Entry 6HED (electron microscopy, 6.95 A resolution (low resolution: residue-level contacts below are approximate; hydrogen-bond / salt-bridge calls are withheld)); this record covers chains j and 5 of the 34 polymer chains in the assembly.

== Chain j (and 5) ==
Protein: Proteasome subunit beta
From: Archaeoglobus fulgidus DSM 4304
Notes: EC 3.4.25.1; chain 5 of this document is another copy of the same molecule, construct and numbering; everything in this record applies to it too
UniProt: Q9P996 (PSB_ARCFU); numbering as in UniProt (aligned over 12-213)
Sequence (202 residues; row label = number of the first residue in the row):
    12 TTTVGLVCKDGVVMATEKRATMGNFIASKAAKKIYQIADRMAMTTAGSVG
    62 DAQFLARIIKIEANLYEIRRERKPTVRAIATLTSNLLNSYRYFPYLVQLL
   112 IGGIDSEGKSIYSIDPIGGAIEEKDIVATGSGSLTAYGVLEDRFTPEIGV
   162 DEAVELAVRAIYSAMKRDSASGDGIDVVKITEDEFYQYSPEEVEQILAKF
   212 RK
Curated features (UniProtKB/Swiss-Prot):
  - active site: Thr-12 (Nucleophile)

== Interface between chain j and chain 5 ==
Residue-residue contacts (17):
  Thr-32(j) with Arg-178(5)
  Gly-34(j) with Arg-178(5); Asp-179(5)
  Asn-35(j) with Ala-175(5); Arg-178(5); Asp-179(5)
  Ile-37(j) with Arg-178(5)
  Lys-177(j) with Lys-213(5)
  Asp-179(j) with Asn-35(5)
  Ser-180(j) with Gly-34(5); Asp-179(5); Ser-180(5)
  Asp-184(j) with Lys-213(5)
  Leu-208(j) with Lys-213(5)
  Ala-209(j) with Arg-212(5)
  Lys-213(j) with Arg-212(5); Lys-213(5)
Interface residues without a listed pair, chain j (16 interface residues in all): Arg-30, Met-176, Arg-178, Glu-205, Arg-212
Interface residues without a listed pair, chain 5 (10 interface residues in all): Lys-177, Ala-209

== Overview ==
The interface between chain j and chain 5 involves 16 residues on one side and 10 on the other. Curated
annotation (UniProt) lists active-site residue Thr-12(j) on chain j.
Both chains are Proteasome subunit beta (Archaeoglobus fulgidus DSM 4304). Entry 6HED (PAN-proteasome in state
5) was determined by electron microscopy, deposited together with 6HE5, 6HE7, 6HE8, 6HE9, 6HEA and 6HEC.
